Entry 5BQY (X-ray diffraction, 2.78 A resolution); this record covers chains A and D of the 6 polymer chains in the assembly.

Chain A:
Name: Hemagglutinin HA1 chain
From: Influenza A virus (A/chicken/Guangdong/S1312/2010(H6N2))
UniProt: A0A067Z050 (A0A067Z050_9INFA); residues 1-324 here correspond to UniProt positions 17-340 (UniProt number = residue number + 16)
Chain sequence (324 residues; each row starts with the number of its first residue):
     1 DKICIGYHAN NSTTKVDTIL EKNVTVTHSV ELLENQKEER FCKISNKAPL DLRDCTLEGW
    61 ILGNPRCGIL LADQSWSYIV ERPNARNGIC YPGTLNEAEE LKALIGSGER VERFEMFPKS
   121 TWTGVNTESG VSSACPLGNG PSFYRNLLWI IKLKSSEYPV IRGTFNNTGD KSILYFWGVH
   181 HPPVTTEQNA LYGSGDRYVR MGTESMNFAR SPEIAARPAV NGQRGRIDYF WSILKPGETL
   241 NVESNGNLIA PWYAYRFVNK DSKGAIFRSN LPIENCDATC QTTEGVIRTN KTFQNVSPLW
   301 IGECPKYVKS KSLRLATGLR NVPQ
Cystine bridges: Cys-42/Cys-276, Cys-55/Cys-67, Cys-90/Cys-135, Cys-280/Cys-304
Covalently attached groups: N-acetylglucosamine (NAG) linked to Asn-11, Asn-23, Asn-166, Asn-290

Chain D:
Name: Hemagglutinin HA2 chain
From: Influenza A virus
UniProt: A0A067YZ73 (A0A067YZ73_9INFA); residues 1-185 here correspond to UniProt positions 345-529 (UniProt number = residue number + 344)
Chain sequence (191 residues; numbered 1 to 191; the number before each row is that of its first residue):
     1 GLFGAIAGFI EGGWTGMIDG WYGYHHENSQ GSGYAADKES TQKAIDGITN KVNSIIDKMN
    61 TQFEAVGHEF SNLERRIDNL NKRMEDGFLD VWTYNAELLV LLENERTLDL HDANVKNLHE
   121 KVRSQLRDNA NDLGNGCFEF WHKCNNECME SVKNGTYDYP KYQKESRLNR QKIESVKLEN
   181 FDVYQGALVP R
Disordered / not traced: 174-191
Differences from the reference sequence: expression tag (186-191)
Cystine bridges: Cys-144/Cys-148

Chain A / chain D interface:
Pairs across the interface (11):
  Glu-99(A) / Arg-76(D)
  Glu-100(A) / Asn-72(D)
  Glu-100(A) / Leu-73(D)
  Glu-100(A) / Glu-74(D)  hydrogen bond (side chain-backbone)
  Glu-100(A) / Arg-75(D)  hydrogen bond (side chain-backbone)
  Glu-100(A) / Arg-76(D)  salt bridge
  Ala-103(A) / Arg-75(D)
  Ala-103(A) / Arg-76(D)
  Leu-104(A) / Arg-75(D)
  Ser-107(A) / Arg-75(D)  hydrogen bond
  Trp-231(A) / Leu-73(D)  hydrophobic
Interface residues without a listed pair, chain A (7 interface residues in all): Glu-97

Overview:
7 residues of chain A face 5 of chain D across their interface; the contacts include 3 hydrogen bonds and 1
salt bridge. Polar contacts include Glu-100(A)/Arg-76(D), Glu-100(A)/Glu-74(D) and Glu-100(A)/Arg-75(D).
Covalently linked N-acetylglucosamine: at Asn-11(A), Asn-23(A), Asn-166(A) and Asn-290(A).
Here chain A is Hemagglutinin HA1 chain (Influenza A virus (A/chicken/Guangdong/S1312/2010(H6N2))) and chain D
is Hemagglutinin HA2 chain (Influenza A virus). Entry 5BQY (Crystal structure of hemagglutinin of
A/Chicken/Guangdong/S1311/2010 (H6N6) in complex with avian-like receptor LSTa) was determined by X-ray
diffraction (same publication as 5BQZ, 5BNY, 5BR0, 5BR3 and 5BR6).
